PDB entry 1TI8 | X-ray diffraction, 3.00 A resolution | chains A and B

Chain A:
Protein: hemagglutinin
From: Influenza A virus
UniProt: Q6GYW3 (Q6GYW3_9INFA); the construct lacks a stretch of the UniProt sequence and is renumbered around it, so the offset changes along the chain: 13-142 = UniProt 21-150; 144-158 = UniProt 151-165; 159-261 = UniProt 168-270; 263-276 = UniProt 271-284; 1 more segments
Sequence (314 residues; each row starts with the number of its first residue; note: 2 numbers in that range are skipped by the numbering (no residue carries them; nothing is unmodelled there); a row labelled like 158A-158B holds insertion residues (158A, then the next letters in order)):
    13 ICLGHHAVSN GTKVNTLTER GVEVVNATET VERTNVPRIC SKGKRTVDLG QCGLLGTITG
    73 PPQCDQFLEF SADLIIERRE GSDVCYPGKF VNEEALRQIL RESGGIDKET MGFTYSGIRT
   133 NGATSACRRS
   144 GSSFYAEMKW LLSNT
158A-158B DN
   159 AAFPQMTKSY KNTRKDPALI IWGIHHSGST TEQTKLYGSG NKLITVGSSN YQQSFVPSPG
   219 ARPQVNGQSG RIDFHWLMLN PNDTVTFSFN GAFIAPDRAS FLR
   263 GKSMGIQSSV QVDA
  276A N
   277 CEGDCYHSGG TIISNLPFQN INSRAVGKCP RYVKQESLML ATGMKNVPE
Disulfides: Cys-52/Cys-277, Cys-64/Cys-76, Cys-97/Cys-139, Cys-281/Cys-305
Ligand contacts: 2-acetamido-2-deoxy-alpha-D-glucopyranose (NDG): Asn-298, Ser-299, Arg-300
From the paper describing this entry:
  - binding site for alpha-D-mannopyranose: Arg-91

Chain B:
Protein: hemagglutinin
From: Influenza A virus
UniProt: Q701T7 (Q701T7_9INFA); residues 1-172 here correspond to UniProt positions 340-511 (UniProt number = residue number + 339)
Sequence (172 residues; each row starts with the number of its first residue):
     1 GLFGAIAGFI ENGWEGLIDG WYGFRHQNAQ GEGTAADYKS TQSAIDQITG KLNRLIEKTN
    61 QQFELIDNEF TEVEKQIGNV INWTRDSMTE VWSYNAELLV AMENQHTIDL TDSEMNKLYE
   121 RVKRQLRENA EEDGTGCFEI FHKCDDDCMA SIRNNTYDHS RYREEAMQNR IQ
Unresolved in the structure: 167-172
Sequence notes: conflict Thr-111 (Ala450 in Q701T7)
Disulfides: Cys-144/Cys-148
Ligand contacts: N-acetylglucosamine (NAG; 2-acetamido-2-deoxy-beta-D-glucopyranose): Glu-72, Lys-75, Gly-78, Asn-79, Asn-82, Arg-85
From the paper describing this entry:
  - post-translational modification sites: Asn-82
  - contacts within the chain: Lys-51/His-106 (hydrogen bond)
  - binding site for N-acetylglucosamine: Lys-75

Chain A / chain B interface:
Cross-chain cystine bridges: Cys-14(A)/Cys-137(B)
Contacting residue pairs (118):
  Ile-13(A) / Phe-24(B)  hydrophobic
  Ile-13(A) / Arg-25(B)
  Ile-13(A) / His-26(B)
  Ile-13(A) / Cys-137(B)
  Ile-13(A) / Phe-138(B)  hydrogen bond (backbone-backbone)
  Ile-13(A) / Ile-140(B)  hydrophobic
  Ile-13(A) / Met-149(B)
  Cys-14(A) / Trp-14(B)
  Cys-14(A) / Phe-24(B)
  Cys-14(A) / Arg-25(B)  hydrogen bond (backbone-backbone)
  Cys-14(A) / Gly-136(B)
  Cys-14(A) / Cys-137(B)  disulfide
  Leu-15(A) / Ile-10(B)
  Leu-15(A) / Trp-14(B)
  Leu-15(A) / Gly-23(B)
  Leu-15(A) / Phe-24(B)  hydrophobic
  Leu-15(A) / Met-115(B)  hydrophobic
  Leu-15(A) / Tyr-119(B)  hydrophobic
  Leu-15(A) / Gly-136(B)  hydrogen bond (backbone-backbone)
  Leu-15(A) / Phe-138(B)  hydrophobic
  Gly-16(A) / Trp-14(B)
  Gly-16(A) / Tyr-22(B)
  Gly-16(A) / Gly-23(B)  hydrogen bond (backbone-backbone)
  Gly-16(A) / Met-115(B)
  His-17(A) / Ile-6(B)
  His-17(A) / Gly-13(B)
  His-17(A) / Trp-14(B)  hydrogen bond (backbone-backbone)
  His-17(A) / Leu-17(B)
  His-17(A) / Trp-21(B)
  His-17(A) / Tyr-22(B)
  His-18(A) / Gly-13(B)
  His-18(A) / Trp-14(B)
  His-18(A) / Leu-17(B)
  His-18(A) / Gly-20(B)  hydrogen bond (side chain-backbone)
  His-18(A) / Trp-21(B)  hydrogen bond (backbone-backbone)
  Ala-19(A) / Trp-14(B)  hydrogen bond (backbone-backbone)
  Ala-19(A) / Glu-15(B)
  Val-20(A) / Glu-15(B)
  Ser-21(A) / Glu-15(B)
  Asn-27(A) / Ala-101(B)
  Asn-27(A) / Asn-104(B)  hydrogen bond (backbone-side chain)
  Thr-28(A) / Ala-101(B)
  Thr-28(A) / Gln-105(B)
  Thr-28(A) / Ile-108(B)
  Leu-29(A) / Leu-98(B)  hydrophobic
  Leu-29(A) / Ala-101(B)  hydrogen bond (backbone-backbone)
  Leu-29(A) / Met-102(B)  hydrophobic
  Leu-29(A) / Gln-105(B)  hydrogen bond (backbone-side chain)
  Thr-30(A) / Gln-105(B)  hydrogen bond (backbone-side chain)
  Glu-89(A) / Phe-70(B)
  Arg-90(A) / Phe-70(B)
  Arg-91(A) / Phe-70(B)
  Glu-105(A) / Thr-71(B)
  Glu-106(A) / Asp-67(B)
  Glu-106(A) / Asn-68(B)
  Glu-106(A) / Val-73(B)
  Arg-109(A) / Asn-68(B)  hydrogen bond
  Arg-109(A) / Thr-71(B)
  Gln-110(A) / Leu-65(B)
  Gln-110(A) / Ile-66(B)  hydrogen bond (side chain-backbone)
  Arg-113(A) / Leu-65(B)
  Met-266(A) / Gln-62(B)
  Gly-267(A) / Leu-65(B)
  Gln-269(A) / Leu-65(B)
  Gln-269(A) / Asn-68(B)
  Gln-269(A) / Glu-69(B)  hydrogen bond (side chain-backbone)
  Gln-269(A) / Phe-70(B)
  Ser-284(A) / Glu-69(B)  hydrogen bond
  Asn-291(A) / Ile-56(B)
  Pro-293(A) / Leu-55(B)
  Phe-294(A) / Ala-96(B)  hydrophobic
  Ser-299(A) / Arg-85(B)
  Arg-300(A) / Asp-67(B)  salt bridge
  Arg-300(A) / Asn-68(B)
  Arg-300(A) / Glu-69(B)  salt bridge
  Arg-300(A) / Arg-85(B)
  Val-302(A) / Phe-63(B)
  Val-302(A) / Leu-65(B)  hydrophobic
  Gly-303(A) / Gln-61(B)
  Gly-303(A) / Gln-62(B)
  Gly-303(A) / Phe-63(B)  hydrogen bond (backbone-backbone)
  Lys-304(A) / Thr-59(B)
  Lys-304(A) / Asn-60(B)  hydrogen bond
  Lys-304(A) / Gln-61(B)
  Lys-304(A) / Gln-62(B)
  Cys-305(A) / Thr-59(B)
  Arg-307(A) / Thr-59(B)
  Arg-307(A) / Trp-92(B)
  Tyr-308(A) / Thr-89(B)
  Val-309(A) / Trp-92(B)
  Val-309(A) / Ser-93(B)
  Val-309(A) / Ala-96(B)  hydrophobic
  Lys-310(A) / Ser-93(B)  hydrogen bond (backbone-side chain)
  Gln-311(A) / Ser-93(B)  hydrogen bond (side chain-backbone)
  Gln-311(A) / Glu-97(B)  hydrogen bond
  Leu-314(A) / Ala-96(B)
  Leu-314(A) / Glu-97(B)
  Leu-314(A) / Val-100(B)  hydrophobic
  Met-315(A) / Val-100(B)
  Met-315(A) / Asn-104(B)  hydrogen bond (backbone-side chain)
  Leu-316(A) / Leu-52(B)  hydrophobic
  Leu-316(A) / Leu-55(B)  hydrophobic
  Leu-316(A) / Glu-103(B)
  Leu-316(A) / Asn-104(B)
  Ala-317(A) / Asn-104(B)  hydrogen bond (backbone-side chain)
  Ala-317(A) / Thr-107(B)
  Thr-318(A) / Trp-21(B)
  Thr-318(A) / Ile-48(B)
  Gly-319(A) / Trp-21(B)
  Met-320(A) / Ile-6(B)  hydrophobic
  Met-320(A) / Trp-21(B)  hydrophobic
  Met-320(A) / Thr-111(B)
  Val-323(A) / Glu-11(B)
  Val-323(A) / Asn-12(B)
  Val-323(A) / Gly-13(B)  hydrogen bond (backbone-backbone)
  Pro-324(A) / Asn-12(B)
  Glu-325(A) / Asn-12(B)
  Glu-325(A) / Glu-15(B)
Also at the interface, not in a pair above, chain A (58 interface residues in all): Arg-32, Val-34, Val-36, Thr-40, Thr-42, Glu-114, Ser-265, Ser-270, Lys-321
Also at the interface, not in a pair above, chain B (61 interface residues in all): Ala-7, Gln-27, Glu-57, Glu-64, Leu-99, Ile-152
The authors on this interface:
  - specific contacts: His-17(A)/Ile-10(B) (water-mediated contact)
  - interface residues, chain A: His-17(A)

Overview:
58 residues of chain A face 61 of chain B across their interface, with 1 disulfide bond, 24 hydrogen bonds and
2 salt bridges. Polar contacts include Arg-300(A)/Asp-67(B), Arg-300(A)/Glu-69(B) and His-18(A)/Gly-20(B). The
paper describes a water-mediated contact between His-17(A) and Ile-10(B). The paper reports a binding site for
alpha-D-mannopyranose at Arg-91(A); a binding site for N-acetylglucosamine at Lys-75(B).
Chain A is hemagglutinin and chain B is hemagglutinin, both from Influenza A virus; the structure, H7
Haemagglutinin, was determined by X-ray diffraction.
